Entry 1Q95 (X-ray diffraction, 2.46 A resolution); this record covers chains I and L of the 12 polymer chains in the assembly.

[Chain I (and L)]
Molecule: Aspartate carbamoyltransferase regulatory chain
From: Escherichia coli
Notes: chain L of this document is another copy of the same molecule, construct and numbering; everything in this record applies to it too
Reference sequence: P0A7F3 (PYRI_ECOLI); aligned to UniProt positions 1-153 over residues 1-153 (the alignment contains insertions or deletions, so no single offset holds)
Chain sequence (153 residues; numbered 1 to 153; the number before each row is that of its first residue):
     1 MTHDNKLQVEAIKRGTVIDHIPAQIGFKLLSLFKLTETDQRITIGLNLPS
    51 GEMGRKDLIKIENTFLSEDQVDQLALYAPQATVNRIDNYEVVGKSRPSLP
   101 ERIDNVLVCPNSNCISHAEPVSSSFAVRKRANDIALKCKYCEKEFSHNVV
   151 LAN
Ion coordination: Zn2+: C109, C114, C138, C141

[Chain I / chain L interface]
Pairs across the interface (24):
  L7(I) with V9(L)
  Q8(I) with L7(L)
  Q24(I) with I42(L)
  F27(I) with L30(L); S31(L)
  L30(I) with F27(L), hydrophobic
  I42(I) with N47(L); R55(L)
  T43(I) with L46(L); N47(L), hydrogen bond (backbone-side chain)
  I44(I) with L46(L); N47(L); L48(L), hydrophobic
  G45(I) with L46(L), hydrogen bond (backbone-backbone)
  L46(I) with I42(L), hydrophobic; I44(L); G45(L), hydrogen bond (backbone-backbone); K60(L)
  N47(I) with K60(L), hydrogen bond
  L48(I) with I42(L)
  P49(I) with R41(L), hydrogen bond (backbone-side chain)
  R55(I) with Q40(L)
  K56(I) with I42(L)
  D57(I) with I42(L)
Other interface residues (no listed pair), chain I (17 interface residues in all): A23
Other interface residues (no listed pair), chain L (19 interface residues in all): Q8, E10, A11, T43

[Summary]
The interface between chain I and chain L involves 17 residues on one side and 19 on the other, with 5
hydrogen bonds. Polar pairs include T43(I)-N47(L), N47(I)-K60(L) and P49(I)-R41(L). C109(I), C114(I), C138(I)
and C141(I) coordinate Zn2+.
Both chains are Aspartate carbamoyltransferase regulatory chain (Escherichia coli). Entry 1Q95 (Aspartate
Transcarbamylase (ATCase) of Escherichia coli: A New Crystalline R State Bound to PALA, or to ...) was
determined by X-ray diffraction, deposited together with 1R0B.
